Entry 8DFS (electron microscopy, 3.00 A resolution); this record covers chains J and K of the 13 polymer chains in the assembly.

[Chain J (and K)]
Name: CRISPR-associated protein, CT1133 family
From: Desulfovibrio vulgaris str. Hildenborough
Notes: fragment: Cas8c C-terminal domain; chain K of this document is another copy of the same molecule, construct and numbering; everything in this record applies to it too
Reference sequence: Q72WF8 (Q72WF8_DESVH); residues 1-124 here correspond to UniProt positions 489-612 (UniProt number = residue number + 488)
Amino-acid sequence (124 residues; numbered 1 to 124; the number before each row is that of its first residue):
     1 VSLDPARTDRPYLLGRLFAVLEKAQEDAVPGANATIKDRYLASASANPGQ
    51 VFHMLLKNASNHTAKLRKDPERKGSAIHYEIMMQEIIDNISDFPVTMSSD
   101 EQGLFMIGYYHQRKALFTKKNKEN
Not modelled in the structure: 74-75, 120-124

[Chain J / chain K interface]
Pairs across the interface (39; chain J residue first):
  G49(J) - S99(K)
  G49(J) - D100(K)
  Q50(J) - S99(K)
  H53(J) - S99(K)
  H53(J) - Q102(K)
  H53(J) - G103(K)
  L56(J) - M106(K)  hydrophobic
  K57(J) - L41(K)
  K57(J) - S45(K)  hydrogen bond
  K57(J) - Q102(K)
  K57(J) - M106(K)
  S60(J) - K37(K)
  S60(J) - L41(K)
  A64(J) - D38(K)
  R67(J) - N33(K)
  R67(J) - D38(K)  salt bridge
  K68(J) - N33(K)
  E80(J) - Y110(K)
  E80(J) - R113(K)  salt bridge
  M83(J) - Y110(K)
  Q84(J) - R113(K)  hydrogen bond
  Q84(J) - K114(K)
  E85(J) - K114(K)  salt bridge
  I87(J) - I107(K)  hydrophobic
  I87(J) - H111(K)  hydrogen bond (backbone-side chain)
  D88(J) - V1(K)
  D88(J) - S2(K)  hydrogen bond
  D88(J) - H111(K)  hydrogen bond (backbone-side chain)
  D88(J) - K114(K)
  N89(J) - V1(K)
  I90(J) - V1(K)
  I90(J) - I107(K)  hydrophobic
  I90(J) - H111(K)  hydrogen bond (backbone-side chain)
  S91(J) - V1(K)
  S91(J) - R7(K)  hydrogen bond (backbone-side chain)
  S91(J) - I107(K)
  D92(J) - I107(K)
  F93(J) - G103(K)
  F93(J) - I107(K)
Interface residues without a listed pair, chain J (22 interface residues in all): N61, T63
Interface residues without a listed pair, chain K (22 interface residues in all): T35, A42, L104, F117

[In short]
The chain J/chain K interface involves 22 residues from each chain, with 7 hydrogen bonds and 3 salt bridges.
Among the polar pairs are R67(J)-D38(K), E80(J)-R113(K) and E85(J)-K114(K).
Chain J and chain K are both CRISPR-associated protein, CT1133 family (Desulfovibrio vulgaris str.
Hildenborough); the structure, type I-C Cascade bound to AcrIF2, was determined by electron microscopy,
deposited together with 8DEJ, 8DFA, 8DEX and 8DFO.
